Entry 8WLT (electron microscopy, 4.10 A resolution (low resolution: residue-level contacts below are approximate; hydrogen-bond / salt-bridge calls are withheld)); this record covers chains a and b of the 213 polymer chains in the assembly.

[Chain a (and b)]
Molecule: Flagellar P-ring protein
From: Salmonella enterica subsp. enterica serovar Typhimurium str. LT2
Notes: chain b of this document is another copy of the same molecule, construct and numbering; everything in this record applies to it too
UniProt: P15930 (FLGI_SALTY); numbering as in UniProt (aligned over 1-365)
Amino-acid sequence (365 residues; row label = number of the first residue in the row):
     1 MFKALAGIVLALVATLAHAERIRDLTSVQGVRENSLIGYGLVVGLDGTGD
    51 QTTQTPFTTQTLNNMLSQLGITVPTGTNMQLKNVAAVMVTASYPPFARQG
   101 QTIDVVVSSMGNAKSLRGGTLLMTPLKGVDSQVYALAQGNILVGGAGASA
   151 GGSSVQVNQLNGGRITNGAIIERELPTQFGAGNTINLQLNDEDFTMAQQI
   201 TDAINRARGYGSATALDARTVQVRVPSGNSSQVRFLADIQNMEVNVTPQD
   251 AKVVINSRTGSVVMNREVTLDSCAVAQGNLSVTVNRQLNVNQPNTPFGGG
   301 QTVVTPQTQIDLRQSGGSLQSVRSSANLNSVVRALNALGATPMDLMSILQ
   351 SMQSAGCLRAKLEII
Disordered / not traced: 1-19, 146-156, 284-315
Disulfide bonds: Cys273-Cys357

[Chain a / chain b interface]
Residue-residue contacts - 154 pairs, chain a then chain b:
  Arg32(a) with Gln99(b); Gly100(b); Ile170(b); Glu172(b)
  Glu33(a) with Ile170(b)
  Ser35(a) with Met123(b); Gln138(b)
  Leu36(a) with Gln138(b)
  Ile37(a) with Leu122(b)
  Tyr39(a) with Leu69(b); Ile71(b)
  Gln54(a) with Asn78(b); Met79(b); Gln80(b)
  Thr55(a) with Leu81(b)
  Pro56(a) with Val73(b); Thr77(b); Asn78(b); Met79(b)
  Phe57(a) with Leu62(b); Leu66(b); Met79(b); Leu81(b)
  Gln60(a) with Thr72(b); Val73(b); Pro74(b)
  Thr61(a) with Ile71(b)
  Met88(a) with Met65(b); Leu69(b)
  Thr90(a) with Thr120(b); Leu122(b); Gln138(b)
  Ala91(a) with Gln138(b)
  Val106(a) with Asn140(b)
  Ser108(a) with Val43(b); Gly44(b); Thr120(b)
  Ser109(a) with Val43(b); Gly44(b); Asn83(b)
  Met110(a) with Val43(b); Leu62(b); Met65(b); Leu81(b); Val84(b)
  Gly111(a) with Leu81(b); Asn83(b)
  Asn112(a) with Gln80(b); Lys82(b); Asn83(b)
  Ala113(a) with Asn83(b)
  Lys127(a) with Leu69(b)
  Val129(a) with Leu136(b)
  Ser131(a) with Gln68(b)
  Gln159(a) with Gly44(b); Leu45(b); Asp46(b); Gly118(b)
  Leu160(a) with Asp46(b)
  Asn161(a) with Gly44(b); Leu45(b); Asp46(b); Gly47(b); Asn83(b)
  Gln188(a) with Arg98(b); Gln99(b); Gln101(b)
  Leu189(a) with Gln101(b)
  Glu192(a) with Pro95(b)
  Asp193(a) with Arg23(b); Gln240(b)
  Phe194(a) with Val28(b); Val31(b); Phe179(b); Leu236(b); Ala237(b); Gln240(b)
  Thr195(a) with Arg23(b); Ala237(b); Asn241(b)
  Gln198(a) with Arg234(b); Ala237(b)
  Asp202(a) with Arg234(b)
  Thr214(a) with Ser230(b)
  Ala215(a) with Ser230(b); Val233(b)
  Leu216(a) with Phe179(b); Asn229(b); Val233(b)
  Asp217(a) with Phe96(b); Arg98(b); Phe179(b); Val233(b)
  Ala218(a) with Phe96(b)
  Arg219(a) with Pro94(b); Pro95(b); Phe96(b); Gln101(b)
  Thr220(a) with Arg98(b)
  Thr247(a) with Asn241(b)
  Pro248(a) with Glu20(b)
  Asp250(a) with Arg23(b); Asp24(b)
  Ala251(a) with Asp24(b)
  Arg258(a) with Val106(b); Asn158(b); Gln159(b); Gly162(b)
  Thr259(a) with Gly144(b); Asn158(b)
  Glu267(a) with Glu20(b)
  Ser272(a) with Asn265(b); Arg266(b); Leu328(b)
  Cys273(a) with Val263(b); Met264(b); Asn265(b); Leu328(b)
  Ala274(a) with Val262(b); Val263(b); Met264(b); Leu328(b); Val332(b)
  Val275(a) with Val262(b)
  Ala276(a) with Ser261(b); Val262(b)
  Gln277(a) with Gly260(b); Ser261(b); Pro342(b)
  Gly278(a) with Gly260(b); Pro342(b)
  Gly317(a) with Asn336(b)
  Ser318(a) with Asn336(b); Ala340(b); Pro342(b)
  Leu319(a) with Met264(b); Val332(b); Leu335(b); Asn336(b)
  Ser321(a) with Asn329(b)
  Ser347(a) with Thr259(b)
  Ser351(a) with Ser261(b); Val263(b)
  Met352(a) with Val263(b)
  Ser354(a) with Lys252(b); Val254(b); Ile365(b)
  Ala355(a) with Lys252(b); Val254(b); Val263(b)
  Cys357(a) with Val263(b)
  Arg359(a) with Arg21(b); Leu25(b)
  Ile365(a) with Arg164(b)
Also at the interface, not in a pair above, chain a (78 interface residues in all): Ser27, Gly38, Thr53, Asn158, Gly162, Ala197, Gln249, Val282, Gln350
Also at the interface, not in a pair above, chain b (85 interface residues in all): Ala97, Arg117, Gly163, Ile171, Asn256, Thr341, Leu345

[Overview]
78 residues of chain a face 85 of chain b across their interface.
Both chains are Flagellar P-ring protein (Salmonella enterica subsp. enterica serovar Typhimurium str. LT2).
Entry 8WLT (Cryo-EM structure of the membrane-anchored part of the flagellar motor-hook complex in the CCW
state) was determined by electron microscopy together with 8WHT, 8WIW, 8WK3, 8WK4, 8WKI, 8WKK and 11 further
entries from the same study.
